1FUP - chains A and B; structure by X-ray diffraction, 2.30 A resolution.

Chain A (and B):
Name: Fumarase C
Source organism: Escherichia coli
Notes: EC 4.2.1.2; chain B of this document is another copy of the same molecule, construct and numbering; everything in this record applies to it too
Reference sequence: P05042 (FUMC_ECOLI); residue numbers follow UniProt; this construct covers 1-467
Amino-acid sequence (472 residues; numbered 1 to 472; the number before each row is that of its first residue):
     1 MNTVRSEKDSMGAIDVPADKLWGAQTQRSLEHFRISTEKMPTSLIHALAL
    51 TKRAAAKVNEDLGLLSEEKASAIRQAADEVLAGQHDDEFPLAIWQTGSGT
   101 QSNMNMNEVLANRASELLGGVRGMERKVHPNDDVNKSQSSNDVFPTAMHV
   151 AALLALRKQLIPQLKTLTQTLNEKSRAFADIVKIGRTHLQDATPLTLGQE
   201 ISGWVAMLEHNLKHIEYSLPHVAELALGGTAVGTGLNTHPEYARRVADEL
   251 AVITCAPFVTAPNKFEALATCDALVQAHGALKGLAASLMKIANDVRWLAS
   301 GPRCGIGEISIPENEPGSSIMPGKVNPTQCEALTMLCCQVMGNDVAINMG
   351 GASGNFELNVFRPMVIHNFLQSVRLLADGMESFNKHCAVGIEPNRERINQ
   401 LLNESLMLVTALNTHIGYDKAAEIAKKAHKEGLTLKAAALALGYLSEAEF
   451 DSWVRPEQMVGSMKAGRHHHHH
Disordered / not traced: 1-4, 460-472 (chain B: 317-320, 460-472)
UniProt features mapped onto this chain:
  - active site: His188 (Proton donor/acceptor), Ser318
  - binding site (substrate): Ser98 to Thr100, Arg126, His129 to Asp132, Ser139 to Asn141, Thr187, Ser319, Lys324 to Asn326
  - site: Glu331 (Important for catalytic activity)
  - mutagenesis: Arg126 (R126A: 10-fold decrease of fumarase activity), Lys127 (K127D: No effect), His129 (H129N: No effect on fumarase activity and essentially same conformation compared to the wild-type, but appears to dramatically reduce binding of ligands at the B-site), His188 (H188N: 200-fold decrease of fumarase activity), Glu315 (E315Q: There is essentially no effect on the affinity values for both S-malate and fumarate. In contrast, the catalytic efficiency values have been lowered by 10-fold in both directions)

How chain A and chain B interact:
Contacting residue pairs (80; chain A residue first):
  Ile184(A) - Cys304(B)  hydrophobic
  Arg186(A) - Cys304(B)  hydrogen bond (side chain-backbone)
  Thr187(A) - Lys324(B)  hydrogen bond
  His188(A) - Asn326(B)
  His188(A) - Pro327(B)
  His188(A) - Glu331(B)  salt bridge
  Leu189(A) - Arg296(B)
  Leu189(A) - Trp297(B)
  Leu189(A) - Ser300(B)
  Leu189(A) - Gly301(B)
  Gln190(A) - Ala299(B)
  Gln190(A) - Ser300(B)
  Gln190(A) - Gly301(B)  hydrogen bond (side chain-backbone)
  Gln190(A) - Pro302(B)
  Gln190(A) - Lys324(B)
  Gln190(A) - Val325(B)
  Gln190(A) - Asn326(B)
  Asp191(A) - Gly301(B)  hydrogen bond (backbone-backbone)
  Asp191(A) - Pro302(B)
  Asp191(A) - Arg303(B)  hydrogen bond (side chain-backbone)
  Asp191(A) - Cys304(B)  hydrogen bond (side chain-backbone)
  Asp191(A) - Lys324(B)
  Arg296(A) - Leu189(B)
  Trp297(A) - Leu189(B)
  Trp297(A) - Trp297(B)
  Ala299(A) - Gln190(B)
  Ser300(A) - Leu189(B)
  Ser300(A) - Gln190(B)
  Gly301(A) - Leu189(B)
  Gly301(A) - Gln190(B)  hydrogen bond (backbone-side chain)
  Gly301(A) - Asp191(B)  hydrogen bond (backbone-backbone)
  Pro302(A) - Gln190(B)
  Pro302(A) - Asp191(B)
  Arg303(A) - Asp191(B)  hydrogen bond (backbone-side chain)
  Arg303(A) - Glu404(B)  hydrogen bond (side chain-backbone)
  Arg303(A) - Leu406(B)
  Arg303(A) - Ala428(B)
  Arg303(A) - Leu433(B)  hydrogen bond (side chain-backbone)
  Arg303(A) - Thr434(B)
  Cys304(A) - Ile184(B)  hydrophobic
  Cys304(A) - Arg186(B)  hydrogen bond (backbone-side chain)
  Cys304(A) - Asp191(B)  hydrogen bond (backbone-side chain)
  Cys304(A) - Leu401(B)
  Cys304(A) - Ser405(B)
  Ser319(A) - Tyr418(B)
  Ser319(A) - Ala422(B)
  Ser319(A) - Lys426(B)  hydrogen bond
  Ile320(A) - Val409(B)
  Ile320(A) - Asn413(B)
  Ile320(A) - Tyr418(B)  hydrogen bond (backbone-side chain)
  Ile320(A) - Ala422(B)  hydrophobic
  Met321(A) - Met407(B)  hydrophobic
  Pro322(A) - Leu406(B)
  Pro322(A) - Ala425(B)
  Pro322(A) - Lys426(B)
  Pro322(A) - His429(B)
  Pro322(A) - Lys430(B)
  Gly323(A) - Gln190(B)
  Gly323(A) - His429(B)
  Lys324(A) - Thr187(B)  hydrogen bond
  Lys324(A) - His188(B)
  Lys324(A) - Gln190(B)
  Lys324(A) - Asp191(B)
  Val325(A) - Gln190(B)  hydrogen bond (backbone-side chain)
  Asn326(A) - His188(B)
  Asn326(A) - Gln190(B)
  Pro327(A) - His188(B)
  Glu331(A) - His188(B)  salt bridge
  Leu401(A) - Cys304(B)  hydrogen bond (backbone-side chain)
  Glu404(A) - Arg303(B)  hydrogen bond (backbone-side chain)
  Ser405(A) - Arg303(B)
  Ser405(A) - Cys304(B)
  Leu406(A) - Arg303(B)
  Met407(A) - Met321(B)  hydrophobic
  Ala425(A) - Pro322(B)  hydrophobic
  Ala428(A) - Arg303(B)  hydrogen bond (backbone-side chain)
  His429(A) - Arg303(B)
  His429(A) - Gly323(B)
  Gly432(A) - Arg303(B)
  Leu433(A) - Arg303(B)  hydrogen bond (backbone-side chain)
Interface residues without a listed pair, chain A (38 interface residues in all): Gly305, Val345, Met349
Interface residues without a listed pair, chain B (44 interface residues in all): Gly305, Val345, Met349, Ala421, Gly432

Summary:
38 residues of chain A face 44 of chain B across their interface, with 21 hydrogen bonds and 2 salt bridges.
Polar contacts include His188(A)-Glu331(B), Arg186(A)-Cys304(B) and Thr187(A)-Lys324(B). UniProt lists
active-site residues His188(A) and Ser318(A), 16 substrate-binding residues and 5 mutagenesis sites on chain
A.
Chain A and chain B are both Fumarase C (Escherichia coli); the structure, Fumarase with bound pyromellitic
acid, was determined by X-ray diffraction, deposited together with 1FUO and 1FUQ.
